Entry 7UIL (electron microscopy, 4.30 A resolution (low resolution: residue-level contacts below are approximate; hydrogen-bond / salt-bridge calls are withheld)); this record covers chains c and o of the 13 polymer chains in the assembly.

== Chain c ==
Name: Mediator of RNA polymerase II transcription subunit 3
Source organism: Saccharomyces cerevisiae
UniProt: P40356 (MED3_YEAST); residues 1-397 here = UniProt positions 1-397
Amino-acid sequence (397 residues; each row starts with the number of its first residue):
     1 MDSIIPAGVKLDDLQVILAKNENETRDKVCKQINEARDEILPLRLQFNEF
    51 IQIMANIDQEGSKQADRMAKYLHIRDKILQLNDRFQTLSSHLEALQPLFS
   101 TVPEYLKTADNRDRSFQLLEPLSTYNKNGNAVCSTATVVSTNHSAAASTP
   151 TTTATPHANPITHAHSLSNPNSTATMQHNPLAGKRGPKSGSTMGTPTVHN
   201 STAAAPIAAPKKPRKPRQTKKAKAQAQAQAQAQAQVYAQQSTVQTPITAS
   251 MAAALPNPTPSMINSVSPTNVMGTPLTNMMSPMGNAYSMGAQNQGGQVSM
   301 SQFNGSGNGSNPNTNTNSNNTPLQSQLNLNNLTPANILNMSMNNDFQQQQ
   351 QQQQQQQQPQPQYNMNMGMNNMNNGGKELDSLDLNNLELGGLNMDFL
Not modelled in the structure: 111-397
Curated features (UniProtKB/Swiss-Prot):
  - modified residue: Met1 (N-acetylmethionine)

== Chain o ==
Name: Mediator of RNA polymerase II transcription subunit 15
Source organism: Saccharomyces cerevisiae
UniProt: P19659 (MED15_YEAST); residue numbers follow UniProt; this construct covers 1-1081
Amino-acid sequence (1081 residues; numbered 1 to 1081; the number before each row is that of its first residue):
     1 MSAAPVQDKDTLSNAERAKNVNGLLQVLMDINTLNGGSSDTADKIRIHAK
    51 NFEAALFAKSSSKKEYMDSMNEKVAVMRNTYNTRKNAVTAAAANNNIKPV
   101 EQHHINNLKNSGNSANNMNVNMNLNPQMFLNQQAQARQQVAQQLRNQQQQ
   151 QQQQQQQQRRQLTPQQQQLVNQMKVAPIPKQLLQRIPNIPPNINTWQQVT
   201 ALAQQKLLTPQDMEAAKEVYKIHQQLLFKARLQQQQAQAQAQANNNNNGL
   251 PQNGNINNNINIPQQQQMQPPNSSANNNPLQQQSSQNTVPNVLNQINQIF
   301 SPEEQRSLLQEAIETCKNFEKTQLGSTMTEPVKQSFIRKYINQKALRKIQ
   351 ALRDVKNNNNANNNGSNLQRAQNVPMNIIQQQQQQNTNNNDTIATSATPN
   401 AAAFSQQQNASSKLYQMQQQQQAQAQAQAQAQAQAQAQAQAQAAQAAQAQ
   451 AQAQAQAQAQAQAQAQAQAQAQAQAQAQAQAHAQHQPSQQPQQAQQQPNP
   501 LHGLTPTAKDVEVIKQLSLDASKTNLRLTDVTNSLSNEEKEKIKMKLKQG
   551 QKLFVQVSNFAPQVYIITKNENFLKEVFQLRIFVKEILEKCAEGIFVVKL
   601 DTVDRLIIKYQKYWESMRIQILRRQAILRQQQQMANNNGNPGTTSTGNNN
   651 NIATQQNMQQSLQQMQHLQQLKMQQQQQQQQQQQQQQQQQQQQQQQHIYP
   701 SSTPGVANYSAMANAPGNNIPYMNHKNTSSMDFLNSMENTPKVPVSAAAT
   751 PSLNKTINGKVNGRTKSNTIPVTSIPSTNKKLSISNAASQQPTPRSASNT
   801 AKSTPNTNPSPLKTQTKNGTPNPNNMKTVQSPMGAQPSYNSAIIENAFRK
   851 EELLLKDLEIRKLEISSRFKHRQEIFKDSPMDLFMSTLGDCLGIKDEEML
   901 TSCTIPKAVVDHINGSGKRKPTKAAQRARDQDSIDISIKDNKLVMKSKFN
   951 KSNRSYSIALSNVAAIFKGIGGNFKDLSTLVHSSSPSTSSNMDVGNPRKR
  1001 KASVLEISPQDSIASVLSPDSNIMSDSKKIKVDSPDDPFMTKSGATTSEK
  1051 QEVTNEAPFLTSGTSSEQFNVWDWNNWTSAT
Not modelled in the structure: 1-847, 959-1081
Curated features (UniProtKB/Swiss-Prot):
  - region: Leu25 to Ala49 (Interaction with GCN4)
  - modified residue: Ser2 (N-acetylserine), Ser335 (Phosphoserine), Ser736 (Phosphoserine), Ser752 (Phosphoserine), Ser783 (Phosphoserine), Ser785 (Phosphoserine), Ser789 (Phosphoserine), Thr793 (Phosphothreonine), Ser831 (Phosphoserine), Ser1003 (Phosphoserine), Ser1008 (Phosphoserine), Ser1018 (Phosphoserine), Ser1034 (Phosphoserine)
  - mutagenesis: Met29 to Asp43 (Decreases the interaction between the mediator complex and GCN4. Decreases transcription of GCN4-dependent targets. Sensitive to amino acid starvation), Met29 to Ser39 (Decreases the interaction between the mediator complex and GCN4. Decreases transcription of GCN4-dependent targets. Sensitive to amino acid starvation), Trp196 to Val199 (Decreases transcription of GCN4-dependent targets. Decreases recruitment of the mediator complex to the upstream activating sequence (UAS) of amino-acid starvation responsive genes ...)

== Interface between chain c and chain o ==
Contacting residue pairs (11):
  Gln64(c) with Leu892(o)
  Arg67(c) with Leu892(o)
  Met68(c) with Ile894(o)
  Tyr71(c) with Leu888(o); Leu892(o)
  Leu72(c) with Leu900(o)
  Arg75(c) with Met881(o); Met885(o); Leu900(o); Ser902(o)
  Ile78(c) with Met881(o)
Interface residues without a listed pair, chain c (8 interface residues in all): Ile74
Interface residues without a listed pair, chain o (8 interface residues in all): Glu898

== Summary ==
Chain c and chain o each contribute 8 residues to their interface. Curated annotation (UniProt) lists 15
mutagenesis sites on chain o.
Here chain c is Mediator of RNA polymerase II transcription subunit 3 and chain o is Mediator of RNA
polymerase II transcription subunit 15, both from Saccharomyces cerevisiae. Entry 7UIL (Mediator-PIC Early
(Tail A/B Dimer)) was determined by electron microscopy (same publication as 7UI9, 7UIC, 7UIF, 7UIG, 7UIK and
7UIO).
